PDB entry 2CC0 | X-ray diffraction, 1.60 A resolution | chains A and B

# Chain A (and B)
Molecule: Acetyl-xylan esterase
Organism: Streptomyces lividans
Notes: EC 3.1.1.72; chain B of this document is another copy of the same molecule, construct and numbering; everything in this record applies to it too
UniProt: Q54413 (Q54413_STRLI); residues 1-195 here correspond to UniProt positions 42-236 (UniProt number = residue number + 41)
Sequence (195 residues; row label = number of the first residue in the row):
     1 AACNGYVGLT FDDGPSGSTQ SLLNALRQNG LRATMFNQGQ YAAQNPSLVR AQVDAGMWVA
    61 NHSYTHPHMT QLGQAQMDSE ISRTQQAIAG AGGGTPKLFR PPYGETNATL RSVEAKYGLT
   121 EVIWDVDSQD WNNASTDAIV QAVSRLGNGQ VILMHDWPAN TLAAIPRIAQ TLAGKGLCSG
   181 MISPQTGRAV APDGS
Not modelled in the structure: 193-195 (chain B: 1, 194-195)
Disulfide bonds: C3-C178
Ion coordination: Zn2+: H62, H66 (together with acetate ion)
From the paper describing this entry:
  - Zn2+ coordination: D13, H62, H66
  - contacts within the chain: D127-W131
  - catalytic residues: D13, H66, Y103 (proposed by the authors, not directly observed)

# Chain A / chain B interface
Pairs across the interface (30; chain A residue first):
  G104(A) - Q185(B)
  T106(A) - Q185(B)  hydrogen bond (backbone-side chain)
  A108(A) - A115(B)
  R111(A) - A115(B)
  R111(A) - T120(B)  hydrogen bond
  R111(A) - P184(B)  hydrogen bond (side chain-backbone)
  R111(A) - Q185(B)  hydrogen bond (side chain-backbone)
  S112(A) - A115(B)
  A115(A) - A108(B)
  A115(A) - R111(B)
  A115(A) - S112(B)
  T120(A) - R111(B)  hydrogen bond
  E121(A) - Q185(B)
  I123(A) - Q185(B)
  W124(A) - R188(B)
  D125(A) - R188(B)  salt bridge
  N148(A) - Q150(B)  hydrogen bond (backbone-side chain)
  Q150(A) - N148(B)  hydrogen bond (side chain-backbone)
  Q150(A) - Q150(B)
  P184(A) - R111(B)  hydrogen bond (backbone-side chain)
  Q185(A) - G104(B)  hydrogen bond (side chain-backbone)
  Q185(A) - R111(B)  hydrogen bond (backbone-side chain)
  Q185(A) - E121(B)
  Q185(A) - I123(B)
  G187(A) - R188(B)
  R188(A) - W124(B)
  R188(A) - D125(B)  salt bridge
  R188(A) - Q150(B)
  R188(A) - G187(B)  hydrogen bond (side chain-backbone)
  R188(A) - R188(B)
Also at the interface, not in a pair above, chain A (22 interface residues in all): K116, G118, L119, V151, T186
Also at the interface, not in a pair above, chain B (23 interface residues in all): T106, K116, G118, L119, G149, V151, T186

# Overview
22 residues of chain A face 23 of chain B across their interface; the contacts include 11 hydrogen bonds and 2
salt bridges. Among the polar pairs are D125(A)-R188(B), T106(A)-Q185(B) and R111(A)-T120(B). H62(A) and
H66(A) coordinate Zn2+. From the paper: catalytic residues D13(A), H66(A) and Y103(A); Zn2+ coordination by
D13(A), H62(A) and H66(A).
Chain A and chain B are both Acetyl-xylan esterase (Streptomyces lividans); the structure, Family 4
carbohydrate esterase from Streptomyces lividans in complex with acetate, was determined by X-ray diffraction
(same publication as 2C71 and 2C79).
